Entry 3O8E (X-ray diffraction, 2.84 A resolution); this record covers chains A and B.

[Chain A]
Protein: Fiber 36.1 kDa protein
From: Human adenovirus 11
Notes: fragment: Adenovirus 11 knob
Reference sequence: Q772X2 (Q772X2_9ADEN); residue numbers follow UniProt; this construct covers 117-325
Chain sequence (213 residues; each row starts with the number of its first residue):
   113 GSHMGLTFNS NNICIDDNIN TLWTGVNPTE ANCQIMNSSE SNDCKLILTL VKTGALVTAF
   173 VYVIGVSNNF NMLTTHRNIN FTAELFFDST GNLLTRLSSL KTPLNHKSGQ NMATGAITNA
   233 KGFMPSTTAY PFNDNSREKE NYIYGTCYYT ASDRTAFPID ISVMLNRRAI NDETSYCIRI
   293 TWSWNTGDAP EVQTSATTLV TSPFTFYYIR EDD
Not modelled in the structure: 113-128
Differences from the reference sequence: expression tag (113-116)
Ligand contacts: dithiane diol (DTD): Thr-187, His-188, Arg-189, Asn-190

[Chain B]
Protein: Membrane cofactor protein
From: Homo sapiens
Notes: fragment: cd46 scr1-scr4
Reference sequence: P15529 (MCP_HUMAN); residues 1-252 here correspond to UniProt positions 35-286 (UniProt number = residue number + 34)
Chain sequence (252 residues; each row starts with the number of its first residue):
     1 CEEPPTFEAM ELIGKPKPYY EIGERVDYKC KKGYFYIPPL ATHTICDRNH TWLPVSDDAC
    61 YRETCPYIRD PLNGQAVPAN GTYEFGYQMH FICNEGYYLI GEEILYCELK GSVAIWSGKP
   121 PICEKVLCTP PPKIKNGKHT FSEVEVFEYL DAVTYSCDPA PGPDPFSLIG ESTIYCGDNS
   181 VWSRAAPECK VVKCRFPVVE NGKQISGFGK KFYYKATVMF ECDKGFYLDG SDTIVCDSNS
   241 TWDPPVPKCL KV
Cystine bridges: Cys-1/Cys-46, Cys-30/Cys-60, Cys-65/Cys-107, Cys-93/Cys-123, Cys-128/Cys-176, Cys-157/Cys-189, Cys-194/Cys-236, Cys-222/Cys-249
Covalently attached groups: N-acetylglucosamine (NAG) linked to Asn-49, Asn-80
Swiss-Prot annotation at these positions:
  - glycosylation: Asn-49 (N-linked (GlcNAc...) asparagine), Asn-80 (N-linked (GlcNAc...) asparagine), Thr-129 (O-linked (GalNAc...) threonine), Asn-239 (N-linked (GlcNAc...) asparagine)
From the paper describing this entry:
  - post-translational modification sites: Asn-49, Asn-80, Asn-239
  - binding site for N-acetylglucosamine: Asn-49, Asn-80
  - contacts within the chain: Gly-96/Asp-178 (backbone contact), Gly-96/Tyr-149 (hydrophobic contact), Asp-164/Lys-193, Asp-164/Lys-211

[Chain A / chain B interface]
Residue-residue contacts (26; chain A residue first):
  Thr-194(A) with Gly-111(B)
  Glu-196(A) with Ser-112(B), hydrogen bond
  Leu-209(A) with Ile-13(B), hydrophobic
  Asn-245(A) with Phe-35(B); Tyr-36(B), hydrogen bond (side chain-backbone); Ile-37(B)
  Tyr-254(A) with Val-113(B), hydrophobic
  Met-276(A) with Val-113(B), hydrophobic
  Arg-280(A) with Phe-35(B); Glu-63(B), salt bridge
  Ala-281(A) with Phe-35(B); Tyr-36(B), hydrogen bond (backbone-backbone)
  Ile-282(A) with Lys-29(B); Cys-30(B), hydrogen bond (backbone-backbone); Tyr-36(B)
  Asn-283(A) with Ile-13(B); Tyr-28(B); Tyr-36(B); Thr-42(B)
  Asp-284(A) with Tyr-36(B); Ala-41(B); Thr-42(B), hydrogen bond (side chain-backbone); His-43(B), salt bridge
  Glu-285(A) with Asp-27(B)
  Arg-291(A) with Ser-112(B), hydrogen bond
  Thr-293(A) with Gly-111(B)
Interface residues without a listed pair, chain A (16 interface residues in all): Asn-192, Arg-208
Interface residues without a listed pair, chain B (17 interface residues in all): Arg-25, Lys-110
From the paper, about this interface:
  - pairs named by the authors: Arg-280(A)/Glu-63(B) (salt bridge)

[In short]
16 residues of chain A face 17 of chain B across their interface; the contacts include 6 hydrogen bonds and 2
salt bridges. Polar contacts include Arg-280(A)/Glu-63(B), Asp-284(A)/His-43(B) and Glu-196(A)/Ser-112(B). The
authors report a salt bridge between Arg-280(A) and Glu-63(B). From the paper: a binding site for
N-acetylglucosamine at Asn-49(B) and Asn-80(B); modification sites Asn-49(B), Asn-80(B) and Asn-239(B).
Chain A is Fiber 36.1 kDa protein (Human adenovirus 11) and chain B is Membrane cofactor protein (Homo
sapiens); the structure, Structure of extracelllar portion of CD46 in complex with Adenovirus type 11 knob,
was determined by X-ray diffraction.
